2ZRV - chains A and B of the 4 polymer chains in the assembly; structure by X-ray diffraction, 2.30 A resolution.

Chain A (and B):
Molecule: Isopentenyl-diphosphate delta-isomerase
Organism: Sulfolobus shibatae
Notes: EC 5.3.3.2; chain B of this document is another copy of the same molecule, construct and numbering; everything in this record applies to it too
Reference sequence: P61615 (IDI2_SULSH); numbering as in UniProt (aligned over 1-368)
Sequence (368 residues; each row starts with the number of its first residue):
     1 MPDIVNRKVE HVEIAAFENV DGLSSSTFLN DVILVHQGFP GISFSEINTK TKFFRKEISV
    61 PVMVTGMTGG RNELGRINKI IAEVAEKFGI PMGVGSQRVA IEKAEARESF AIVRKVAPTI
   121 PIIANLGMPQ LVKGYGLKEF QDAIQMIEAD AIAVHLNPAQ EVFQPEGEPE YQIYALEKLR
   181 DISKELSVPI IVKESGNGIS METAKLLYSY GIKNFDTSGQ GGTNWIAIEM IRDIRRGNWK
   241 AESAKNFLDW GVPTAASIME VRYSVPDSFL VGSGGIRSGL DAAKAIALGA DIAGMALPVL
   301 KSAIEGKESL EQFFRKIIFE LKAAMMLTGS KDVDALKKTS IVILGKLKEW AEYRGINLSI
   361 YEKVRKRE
Unresolved in the structure: 1-6, 368
Swiss-Prot annotation at these positions:
  - binding site (substrate): Arg7, Lys8, Ser96 to Arg98, Gln160
  - binding site (FMN): Thr65, Gly66 to Thr68, Ser96, Asn125, Lys193, Ser218, Thr223, Gly275 to Arg277, Ala296, Leu297
  - binding site (Mg(2+)): Glu161
  - mutagenesis: Arg7 (R7A: Does not affect the proper folding of the enzyme, but it shows significant loss of isomerase activity), Lys8 (K8A: Does not affect the proper folding of the enzyme, but it shows significant loss of isomerase activity), His11 (H11A: Does not affect the proper folding of the enzyme, but it shows significant reduction of isomerase activity), Glu13 (E13R: This mutant is heat stable and its affinity binding for IPP is smaller than that of the wild-type ...), Thr68 (T68A: Does not affect the proper folding of the enzyme, but it shows significant reduction of isomerase activity), Ser96 (S96A: Does not affect the proper folding of the enzyme, but it shows significant reduction of isomerase activity), Asn125 (N125A: Does not affect the proper folding of the enzyme, but it shows significant reduction of isomerase activity), His155 (H155A: Does not affect the proper folding of the enzyme, but it shows significant reduction of isomerase activity), Asn157 (N157A: Does not affect the proper folding of the enzyme, but it shows significant loss of isomerase activity), Gln160 (Q160A: Does not affect the proper folding of the enzyme, but it shows significant loss of isomerase activity; Q160E: 10-fold decrease in the catalytic efficiency ...), Glu161 (E161A: Does not affect the proper folding of the enzyme, but it shows significant loss of isomerase activity), Lys193 (K193A: Shows significant loss of isomerase activity. Binds FMN with very low affinity, but the global structure of the mutant has not been altered by the mutation), 5 further mutagenesis entries in UniProt
Small-molecule neighbours: FNR (1-deoxy-1-(7,8-dimethyl-2,4-dioxo-3,4-dihydro-2H-benzo[g]pteridin-1-id-10(5h)-yl)-5-O-phosphonato-D-ribitol): His11, Val12, Ala15, Thr65, Gly66, Met67, Gly95, Ser96, Asn125, His155, Lys193, Glu194, Ser195, Ser218, Gly222, Thr223, Trp225, Gly274, Gly275, Arg277, Gly294, Met295, Ala296, Leu297, Pro298, Leu300
Reported in the primary citation:
  - binding site for FNR: Met67
  - conformationally variable residues (order/disorder transition): Thr68, Gly69 to Arg71
  - mutagenesis - R7A, K8A, N157A, Q160A, E161A, K193A, E194A: decreased catalytic activity
  - mutagenesis - K193A: decreased binding to FMN

How chain A and chain B interact:
Pairs across the interface - 79 pairs, chain A then chain B:
  Met128(A) - Phe39(B)  hydrophobic
  Leu156(A) - Gly38(B)
  Leu156(A) - Phe39(B)  hydrophobic
  Pro158(A) - Gly38(B)
  Pro158(A) - Pro40(B)  hydrophobic
  Pro158(A) - Leu327(B)
  Ala159(A) - Leu327(B)
  Val162(A) - Phe319(B)
  Val162(A) - Ala323(B)  hydrophobic
  Val162(A) - Met326(B)  hydrophobic
  Phe163(A) - Phe319(B)  hydrophobic
  Phe163(A) - Ala323(B)  hydrophobic
  Glu168(A) - Phe44(B)
  Glu168(A) - Ser45(B)
  Pro169(A) - Ser43(B)
  Pro169(A) - Phe44(B)  hydrogen bond (backbone-backbone)
  Pro169(A) - Met326(B)  hydrophobic
  Glu170(A) - Ile42(B)
  Glu170(A) - Ser43(B)
  Tyr171(A) - Gly38(B)
  Tyr171(A) - Phe39(B)
  Tyr171(A) - Pro40(B)
  Tyr171(A) - Gly41(B)  hydrogen bond (backbone-backbone)
  Tyr171(A) - Ile42(B)  hydrogen bond (backbone-backbone)
  Gln172(A) - Phe39(B)
  Gln172(A) - Ile42(B)
  Gln172(A) - Ser43(B)
  Leu176(A) - Phe39(B)  hydrophobic
  Glu194(A) - His36(B)  salt bridge
  Glu194(A) - Gly38(B)
  Asn197(A) - His36(B)
  Gly198(A) - His36(B)
  Ser200(A) - Val35(B)
  Ser200(A) - His36(B)  hydrogen bond (side chain-backbone)
  Ser200(A) - Gln37(B)  hydrogen bond
  Glu202(A) - Val35(B)
  Glu202(A) - Gln37(B)  hydrogen bond
  Glu202(A) - Ser340(B)  hydrogen bond
  Thr203(A) - Gln37(B)  hydrogen bond
  Thr203(A) - Gly38(B)  hydrogen bond (side chain-backbone)
  Thr203(A) - Phe39(B)
  Leu206(A) - Phe39(B)  hydrophobic
  Trp239(A) - Gln312(B)
  Trp239(A) - Arg315(B)
  Trp239(A) - Phe319(B)  hydrophobic
  Lys240(A) - Phe319(B)
  Glu242(A) - Lys316(B)
  Ser243(A) - Lys316(B)
  Ser243(A) - Phe319(B)
  Ser243(A) - Glu320(B)  hydrogen bond
  Asn246(A) - Ser278(B)
  Asn246(A) - Leu280(B)
  Asn246(A) - Lys316(B)  hydrogen bond
  Asn246(A) - Glu320(B)
  Phe247(A) - Leu280(B)  hydrophobic
  Phe247(A) - Glu320(B)
  Phe247(A) - Ala323(B)  hydrophobic
  Phe247(A) - Ala324(B)
  Trp250(A) - Leu34(B)  hydrophobic
  Trp250(A) - His36(B)  hydrogen bond
  Trp250(A) - Leu280(B)  hydrophobic
  Trp250(A) - Leu327(B)  hydrophobic
  Gly251(A) - His36(B)
  Val252(A) - His36(B)
  Lys346(A) - Leu344(B)
  Glu349(A) - Leu344(B)
  Glu349(A) - Gly345(B)  hydrogen bond (side chain-backbone)
  Glu349(A) - Lys348(B)
  Trp350(A) - Ile33(B)  hydrophobic
  Trp350(A) - Val342(B)  hydrophobic
  Trp350(A) - Leu344(B)
  Tyr353(A) - Ile341(B)
  Tyr353(A) - Val342(B)  hydrophobic
  Tyr353(A) - Ile343(B)
  Tyr353(A) - Leu358(B)  hydrophobic
  Tyr353(A) - Glu362(B)  hydrogen bond
  Arg354(A) - Val35(B)
  Arg354(A) - Ser340(B)
  Arg354(A) - Val342(B)
Also at the interface, not in a pair above, chain A (36 interface residues in all): Ile173, Ala175, Glu352
Also at the interface, not in a pair above, chain B (35 interface residues in all): Glu46, Thr328

Summary:
36 residues of chain A and 35 residues of chain B are in contact, with 14 hydrogen bonds and 1 salt bridge.
Polar pairs include Glu194(A)-His36(B), Ser200(A)-His36(B) and Ser200(A)-Gln37(B). The paper reports a binding
site for FNR at Met67(A); R7A, K8A and N157A of chain A, among others, reduce catalytic activity; 7
substitutions were tested in all.
Chain A and chain B are both Isopentenyl-diphosphate delta-isomerase (Sulfolobus shibatae); the structure,
Crystal structure of Sulfolobus shibatae isopentenyl diphosphate isomerase in complex with reduced FMN, was
determined by X-ray diffraction (same publication as 2ZRU, 2ZRW, 2ZRX, 2ZRY and 2ZRZ).
